Entry 8ERJ (X-ray diffraction, 2.16 A resolution); this record covers chain A.

# Chain A
Name: Sulfhydrylase FUB7
From: Fusarium fujikuroi
Notes: EC 2.5.1.-
Reference sequence: S0DUX5 (FUB7_GIBF5); numbering as in UniProt (aligned over 2-433)
Amino-acid sequence (450 residues; row label = number of the first residue in the row; numbers below 1 keep their minus sign (Met-16 is residue -16)):
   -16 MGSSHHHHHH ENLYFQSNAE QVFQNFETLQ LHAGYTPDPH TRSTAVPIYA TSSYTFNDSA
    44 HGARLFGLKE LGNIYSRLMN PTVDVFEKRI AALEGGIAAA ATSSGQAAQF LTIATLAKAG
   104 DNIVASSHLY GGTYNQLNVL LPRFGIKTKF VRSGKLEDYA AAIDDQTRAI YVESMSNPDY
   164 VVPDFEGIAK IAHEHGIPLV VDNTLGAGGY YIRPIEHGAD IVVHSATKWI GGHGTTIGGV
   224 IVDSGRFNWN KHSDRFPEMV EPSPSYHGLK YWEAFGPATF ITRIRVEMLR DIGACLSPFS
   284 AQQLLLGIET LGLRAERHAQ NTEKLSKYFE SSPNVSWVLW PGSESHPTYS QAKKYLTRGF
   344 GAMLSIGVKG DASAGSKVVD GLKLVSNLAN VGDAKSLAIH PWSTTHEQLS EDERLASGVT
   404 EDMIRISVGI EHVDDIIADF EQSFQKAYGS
Unresolved in the structure: -16 to 4, 433
Construct notes: initiating methionine (-16); expression tag (-15 to 1)
Small-molecule neighbours: 4LM ((2E)-2-{[(1E)-{3-hydroxy-2-methyl-5-[(phosphonooxy)methyl]pyridin-4-yl}methylidene]amino}but-2-enoic acid): Ser87, Gly88, Gln89, Gln92, Tyr113, Thr116, Glu156, Asn160, Asp185, Thr187, Leu188, Ser208, Thr210, Lys211, Ile220, Gly221, Ala372, Asn373, Val374, Thr388, Arg408

# Summary
Bound to chain A: compound 4LM.
Chain A is Sulfhydrylase FUB7 (Fusarium fujikuroi); the structure, Crystal structure of Fub7 in complex with
E-2-aminocrotonate, was determined by X-ray diffraction (same publication as 8ERB and 8EQW).
